Entry 1PVR (X-ray diffraction, 2.65 A resolution); this record covers chains A and B of the 4 polymer chains in the assembly.

Chain A (and B):
Name: Recombinase CRE
From: Enterobacteria phage P1
Notes: chain B of this document is another copy of the same molecule, construct and numbering; everything in this record applies to it too
UniProt: P06956 (RECR_BPP1); residue numbers follow UniProt; this construct covers 2-343
Sequence (349 residues; row label = number of the first residue in the row; numbers below 1 keep their minus sign (Met-5 is residue -5)):
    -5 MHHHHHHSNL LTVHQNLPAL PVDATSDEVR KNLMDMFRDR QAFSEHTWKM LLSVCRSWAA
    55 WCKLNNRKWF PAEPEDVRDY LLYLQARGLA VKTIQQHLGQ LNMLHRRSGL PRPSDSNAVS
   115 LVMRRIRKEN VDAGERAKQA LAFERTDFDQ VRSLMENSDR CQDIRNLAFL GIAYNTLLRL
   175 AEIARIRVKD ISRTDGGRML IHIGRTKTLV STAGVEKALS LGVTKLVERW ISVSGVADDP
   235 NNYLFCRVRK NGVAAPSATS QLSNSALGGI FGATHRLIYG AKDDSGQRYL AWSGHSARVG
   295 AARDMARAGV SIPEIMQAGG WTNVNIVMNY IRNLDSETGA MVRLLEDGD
Disordered / not traced: -5 to 17, 342-343 (chain B: -5 to 18, 329-331, 342-343)
Construct notes: initiating methionine (-5); expression tag (-4 to 1); engineered mutation Leu174 (Ile in P06956), Asn258 (Thr in P06956), Ser259 (Arg in P06956), Gly262 (Glu in P06956), Gly266 (Glu in P06956)
Curated features (UniProtKB/Swiss-Prot):
  - active site: Arg173, His289, Arg292, Trp315, Tyr324 (O-(3'-phospho-DNA)-tyrosine intermediate)
Reported in the primary citation:
  - binding site for the 34-nt DNA strand: Asn258, Ser259
  - binding site for the 34-nt DNA strand: Ser259
  - conformationally variable residues (side-chain flip): Ser259

Interface between chain A and chain B:
Pairs across the interface (66; chain A residue first):
  Lys25(A) - Glu69(B)  salt bridge
  Asn26(A) - Asn111(B)  hydrogen bond
  Asp29(A) - Glu69(B)
  Asp29(A) - Asn111(B)
  Asp29(A) - Ala112(B)
  Asp29(A) - Leu115(B)
  Met30(A) - Leu115(B)  hydrophobic
  Arg32(A) - Glu69(B)  salt bridge
  Arg32(A) - Arg72(B)
  Arg32(A) - Ala112(B)
  Arg32(A) - Arg119(B)
  Asp33(A) - Arg72(B)  salt bridge
  Asp33(A) - Ala112(B)
  Asp33(A) - Leu115(B)
  Asp33(A) - Val116(B)
  Asp33(A) - Arg119(B)  salt bridge
  Gln35(A) - Arg119(B)
  Gln35(A) - Lys122(B)
  Gln35(A) - Glu123(B)
  Ala36(A) - Leu115(B)
  Ala36(A) - Arg118(B)  hydrogen bond (backbone-side chain)
  Ala36(A) - Arg119(B)
  Ala36(A) - Lys122(B)
  Phe37(A) - Leu115(B)  hydrophobic
  Phe37(A) - Arg118(B)
  Phe37(A) - Lys122(B)
  Ser38(A) - Lys122(B)
  Arg101(A) - Asn111(B)  hydrogen bond
  Arg101(A) - Ser114(B)
  Arg101(A) - Leu115(B)
  Arg139(A) - Leu338(B)  hydrogen bond (side chain-backbone)
  Arg139(A) - Leu339(B)
  Asn169(A) - Met335(B)
  Asn169(A) - Leu339(B)
  Leu171(A) - Met335(B)  hydrophobic
  Arg192(A) - Glu340(B)  salt bridge
  Arg199(A) - Arg326(B)
  Thr200(A) - Arg130(B)  hydrogen bond (backbone-side chain)
  Lys201(A) - Val125(B)  hydrogen bond (side chain-backbone)
  Lys201(A) - Asp126(B)
  Lys201(A) - Arg130(B)
  Thr202(A) - Arg130(B)  hydrogen bond (backbone-side chain)
  Leu203(A) - Val85(B)  hydrophobic
  Leu203(A) - Val125(B)  hydrophobic
  Leu203(A) - Glu129(B)
  Leu203(A) - Arg130(B)
  Leu203(A) - Ala131(B)  hydrogen bond (backbone-backbone)
  Val204(A) - Asn323(B)
  Ser205(A) - Asn323(B)
  Thr206(A) - Arg130(B)
  Leu213(A) - Val336(B)
  Ser214(A) - Val336(B)
  Ser214(A) - Leu339(B)
  Ser214(A) - Glu340(B)
  Leu215(A) - Glu340(B)
  Ala295(A) - Met335(B)  hydrophobic
  Met299(A) - Ala334(B)  hydrophobic
  Met299(A) - Met335(B)  hydrophobic
  Met299(A) - Leu338(B)  hydrophobic
  Ala302(A) - Leu338(B)  hydrophobic
  Glu308(A) - Thr332(B)
  Glu308(A) - Ala334(B)
  Gln311(A) - Arg326(B)  hydrogen bond (backbone-side chain)
  Gln311(A) - Leu328(B)  hydrogen bond (side chain-backbone)
  Gly314(A) - Arg326(B)
  Trp315(A) - Arg326(B)
Interface residues without a listed pair, chain A (40 interface residues in all): Phe142, Tyr168, Ala212, Val217, Asp298, Val304, Met310
Interface residues without a listed pair, chain B (31 interface residues in all): Lys86, Arg121, Gly128, Gly333

Summary:
The interface between chain A and chain B involves 40 residues on one side and 31 on the other; the contacts
include 10 hydrogen bonds and 5 salt bridges. Polar pairs include Lys25(A)-Glu69(B), Arg32(A)-Glu69(B) and
Asp33(A)-Arg72(B). From the paper: a binding site for the 34-nt DNA strand at Asn258(A) and Ser259(A);
conformational variability at Ser259(A).
Both chains are Recombinase CRE (Enterobacteria phage P1). Entry 1PVR (Basis for a switch in substrate
specificity: crystal structure of selected variant of cre site-specific recombinase ...) was determined by
X-ray diffraction (same publication as 1PVP and 1PVQ).
